PDB entry 7VP7 | X-ray diffraction, 2.65 A resolution | chains A and B of the 4 polymer chains in the assembly

# Chain A (and B)
Protein: Transcription factor TCP10
From: Arabidopsis thaliana
Notes: chain B of this document is another copy of the same molecule, construct and numbering; everything in this record applies to it too
Reference sequence: O82277 (TCP10_ARATH); residues 1-87 here = UniProt positions 1-87
Chain sequence (107 residues; row label = number of the first residue in the row; numbers below 1 keep their minus sign (Met-19 is residue -19)):
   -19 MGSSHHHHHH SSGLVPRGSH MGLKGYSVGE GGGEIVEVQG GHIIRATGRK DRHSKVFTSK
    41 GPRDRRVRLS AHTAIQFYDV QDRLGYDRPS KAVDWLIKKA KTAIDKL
Disordered / not traced: -19 to 30 (chain B: -19 to 42)
Sequence notes: initiating methionine (-19); expression tag (-18 to 0)

# Chain A / chain B interface
Contacting residue pairs (66; chain A residue first):
  Arg32(A) with Arg48(B)
  Val36(A) with Ala51(B), hydrophobic; Ile55(B), hydrophobic
  Ser39(A) with Asp62(B), hydrogen bond
  Lys40(A) with Asp62(B), salt bridge
  Arg43(A) with Tyr58(B); Gln61(B), hydrogen bond; Asp62(B), salt bridge
  Asp44(A) with Tyr58(B), hydrogen bond (backbone-side chain)
  Arg45(A) with Val47(B); Arg48(B); Leu49(B), hydrogen bond (backbone-backbone); Ser50(B); Ala51(B)
  Arg46(A) with Arg46(B); Val47(B); Arg48(B)
  Val47(A) with Arg46(B); Val47(B), hydrogen bond (backbone-backbone); Leu49(B), hydrophobic; Tyr58(B)
  Arg48(A) with Asp44(B), salt bridge; Arg45(B); Arg46(B); Ser70(B)
  Leu49(A) with Arg45(B), hydrogen bond (backbone-backbone); Val47(B), hydrophobic; Ser70(B)
  Ser50(A) with Ser70(B), hydrogen bond (backbone-side chain); Lys71(B)
  His52(A) with Lys71(B), hydrogen bond; Asp74(B), salt bridge
  Thr53(A) with Ser70(B), hydrogen bond; Val73(B); Asp74(B), hydrogen bond
  Gln56(A) with Ile77(B); Lys81(B)
  Phe57(A) with Ile77(B)
  Tyr58(A) with Arg46(B), hydrogen bond (side chain-backbone)
  Val60(A) with Ile84(B), hydrophobic
  Arg63(A) with Leu87(B)
  Leu64(A) with Leu87(B), hydrophobic
  Pro69(A) with Val47(B), hydrophobic
  Ser70(A) with Arg48(B); Leu49(B); Ser50(B), hydrogen bond (side chain-backbone); Thr53(B)
  Val73(A) with Leu49(B), hydrophobic; Thr53(B)
  Asp74(A) with His52(B); Thr53(B), hydrogen bond
  Trp75(A) with Ala83(B); Ile84(B), hydrophobic; Leu87(B), hydrophobic
  Leu76(A) with Ile77(B), hydrophobic
  Ile77(A) with Phe57(B), hydrophobic; Leu76(B), hydrophobic
  Lys79(A) with Ala80(B); Ala83(B)
  Ala80(A) with Leu76(B), hydrophobic
  Ala83(A) with Trp75(B), hydrophobic; Lys79(B)
  Ile84(A) with Arg63(B), hydrogen bond (backbone-side chain); Trp75(B), hydrophobic; Leu76(B), hydrophobic
  Leu87(A) with Arg63(B)
Interface residues without a listed pair, chain A (37 interface residues in all): Phe37, Thr38, Ala54, Arg68, Asp85
Interface residues without a listed pair, chain B (33 interface residues in all): Ala54, Gln56, Val60, Pro69

# Summary
Chain A and chain B form an interface of 37 and 33 residues respectively; the contacts include 14 hydrogen
bonds and 4 salt bridges. Polar contacts include Lys40(A)-Asp62(B), Arg43(A)-Asp62(B) and Arg48(A)-Asp44(B).
Both chains are Transcription factor TCP10 (Arabidopsis thaliana). Entry 7VP7 (Structure of a transcription
factor and DNA complex) was determined by X-ray diffraction together with 7VP1, 7VP2, 7VP4 and 7VP5 from the
same study.
